PDB entry 4IWS | X-ray diffraction, 2.30 A resolution | chains A and B

== Chain A (and B) ==
Protein: PA0254
From: Pseudomonas aeruginosa
Notes: EC 4.1.1.-; chain B of this document is another copy of the same molecule, construct and numbering; everything in this record applies to it too
Reference sequence: Q9I6N5 (Q9I6N5_PSEAE); residue numbers follow UniProt; this construct covers 1-496
Chain sequence (518 residues; numbered -21 to 496; the number before each row is that of its first residue; numbers below 1 keep their minus sign (Met-21 is residue -21)):
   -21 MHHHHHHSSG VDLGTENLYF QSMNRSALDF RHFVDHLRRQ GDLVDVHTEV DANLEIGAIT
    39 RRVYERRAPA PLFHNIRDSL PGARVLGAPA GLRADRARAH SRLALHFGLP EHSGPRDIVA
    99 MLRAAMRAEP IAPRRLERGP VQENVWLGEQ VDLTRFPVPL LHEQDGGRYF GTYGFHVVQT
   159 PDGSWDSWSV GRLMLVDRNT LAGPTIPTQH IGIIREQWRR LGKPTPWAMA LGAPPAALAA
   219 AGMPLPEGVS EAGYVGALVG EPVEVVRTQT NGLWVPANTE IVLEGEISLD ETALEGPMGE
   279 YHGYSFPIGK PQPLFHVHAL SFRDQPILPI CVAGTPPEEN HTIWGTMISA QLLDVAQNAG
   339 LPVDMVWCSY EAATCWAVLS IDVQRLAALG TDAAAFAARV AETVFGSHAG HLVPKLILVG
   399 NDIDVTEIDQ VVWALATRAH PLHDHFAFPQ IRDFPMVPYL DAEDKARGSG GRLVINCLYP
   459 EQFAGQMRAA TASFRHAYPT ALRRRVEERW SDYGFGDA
Not modelled in the structure: -21 to 0, 494-496 (chain B: -21 to 1)
Construct notes: expression tag (-21 to 0)
Swiss-Prot annotation at these positions:
  - active site: Glu278 (Proton donor)
  - binding site (K(+)): Trp166, Ala218, Ala219, Met221, Glu229
  - binding site (prenylated FMN): Val168, Arg170, Gln187, His188, Glu229, His386
  - binding site (Mn(2+)): His188, Glu229
Reported in the primary citation:
  - catalytic residues: Arg170, Glu273, Glu278 (by similarity / conservation)

== Chain A / chain B interface ==
Residue-residue contacts - 196 pairs, chain A then chain B:
  Val22(A) - Tyr491(B)
  Val22(A) - Gly492(B)
  Asp23(A) - Tyr491(B)
  Val24(A) - Tyr491(B)
  Thr26(A) - Arg487(B)
  Thr26(A) - Asp490(B)  hydrogen bond (side chain-backbone)
  Glu27(A) - Arg483(B)
  Val28(A) - Tyr491(B)  hydrophobic
  Leu32(A) - Tyr476(B)
  Leu32(A) - Leu480(B)  hydrophobic
  Glu33(A) - Leu480(B)
  Glu33(A) - Arg483(B)  salt bridge
  Glu33(A) - Tyr491(B)  hydrogen bond
  Gly35(A) - Tyr476(B)  hydrogen bond (backbone-side chain)
  Ala36(A) - Phe472(B)
  Ala36(A) - Tyr476(B)
  Ala36(A) - Leu480(B)  hydrophobic
  Ala36(A) - Val484(B)  hydrophobic
  Ile37(A) - Val484(B)  hydrophobic
  Ile37(A) - Trp488(B)
  Ile37(A) - Tyr491(B)
  Ile37(A) - Phe493(B)  hydrophobic
  Arg39(A) - Ala470(B)
  Arg39(A) - Ser471(B)
  Arg39(A) - Phe472(B)
  Arg39(A) - Tyr476(B)
  Arg40(A) - Phe472(B)
  Arg40(A) - Val484(B)
  Arg40(A) - Glu485(B)
  Arg40(A) - Trp488(B)
  Val41(A) - Trp488(B)  hydrophobic
  Val41(A) - Phe493(B)  hydrophobic
  Glu43(A) - Ser471(B)
  Glu43(A) - Phe472(B)  hydrogen bond (side chain-backbone)
  Arg44(A) - Ala496(B)
  Ala46(A) - Phe493(B)  hydrophobic
  Ala46(A) - Ala496(B)  hydrophobic
  Pro47(A) - Phe493(B)
  Pro49(A) - Phe493(B)  hydrophobic
  Leu139(A) - Tyr476(B)  hydrogen bond (backbone-side chain)
  His140(A) - Ala470(B)
  His140(A) - Tyr476(B)
  Glu141(A) - Ala475(B)  hydrogen bond (backbone-backbone)
  Glu141(A) - Pro477(B)
  Gln142(A) - Ala468(B)
  Gln142(A) - His474(B)  hydrogen bond (side chain-backbone)
  His280(A) - Trp411(B)  hydrogen bond (backbone-side chain)
  His280(A) - Thr415(B)
  Gly281(A) - Trp411(B)
  Gly281(A) - Thr469(B)
  Gly281(A) - Ala470(B)  hydrogen bond (backbone-backbone)
  Tyr282(A) - Trp411(B)
  Tyr282(A) - Thr415(B)  hydrogen bond
  Tyr282(A) - Arg416(B)  hydrogen bond
  Tyr282(A) - Tyr457(B)
  Tyr282(A) - Ala467(B)  hydrophobic
  Tyr282(A) - Ala468(B)
  Ser283(A) - Ala467(B)
  Ser283(A) - Ala468(B)  hydrogen bond (backbone-backbone)
  Ser283(A) - Ala470(B)
  Phe284(A) - Arg466(B)
  Phe284(A) - Ala467(B)  hydrophobic
  Pro285(A) - Arg466(B)
  Val310(A) - Tyr476(B)
  Ala311(A) - Ala470(B)
  Gly312(A) - Ala470(B)
  Thr313(A) - Trp411(B)
  Thr313(A) - Ala470(B)  hydrogen bond (backbone-backbone)
  Thr313(A) - Ser471(B)
  Pro314(A) - Trp411(B)
  Glu349(A) - Asp407(B)
  Glu349(A) - Val410(B)
  Glu349(A) - Trp411(B)
  Ala350(A) - Val410(B)
  Ala350(A) - Ala414(B)  hydrophobic
  Cys353(A) - Ala414(B)
  Cys353(A) - Thr415(B)
  Trp354(A) - Val410(B)  hydrophobic
  Trp354(A) - Ala414(B)  hydrophobic
  Lys393(A) - Leu413(B)  hydrogen bond (side chain-backbone)
  Lys393(A) - Ala414(B)  hydrogen bond (side chain-backbone)
  Lys393(A) - Ala417(B)  hydrogen bond (side chain-backbone)
  Ile406(A) - Asp407(B)
  Ile406(A) - Val410(B)  hydrophobic
  Asp407(A) - Glu349(B)
  Asp407(A) - Ile406(B)
  Val410(A) - Glu349(B)
  Val410(A) - Trp354(B)  hydrophobic
  Val410(A) - Ile406(B)  hydrophobic
  Val410(A) - Val410(B)  hydrophobic
  Trp411(A) - His280(B)  hydrogen bond (side chain-backbone)
  Trp411(A) - Gly281(B)
  Trp411(A) - Tyr282(B)
  Trp411(A) - Thr313(B)
  Trp411(A) - Glu349(B)
  Leu413(A) - Lys393(B)  hydrogen bond (backbone-side chain)
  Ala414(A) - Ala350(B)
  Ala414(A) - Cys353(B)
  Ala414(A) - Lys393(B)  hydrogen bond (backbone-side chain)
  Ala414(A) - Tyr437(B)
  Thr415(A) - His280(B)
  Thr415(A) - Tyr282(B)  hydrogen bond
  Thr415(A) - Pro436(B)
  Thr415(A) - Tyr437(B)
  Arg416(A) - Tyr282(B)  hydrogen bond
  Ala417(A) - Lys393(B)  hydrogen bond (backbone-side chain)
  His418(A) - Tyr437(B)
  His418(A) - Asp442(B)  salt bridge
  His418(A) - Gly448(B)
  Pro419(A) - His423(B)  hydrogen bond (backbone-side chain)
  Pro419(A) - Tyr437(B)
  Pro419(A) - Gly449(B)
  Pro419(A) - Leu451(B)  hydrophobic
  Leu420(A) - Ala425(B)  hydrophobic
  Leu420(A) - Pro427(B)  hydrophobic
  Leu420(A) - Arg445(B)
  Leu420(A) - Gly448(B)
  His421(A) - Asp439(B)  salt bridge
  His423(A) - Pro419(B)  hydrogen bond (side chain-backbone)
  His423(A) - His423(B)
  Pro436(A) - Thr415(B)
  Pro436(A) - Tyr457(B)
  Pro436(A) - Arg466(B)  hydrogen bond (backbone-side chain)
  Tyr437(A) - Ala414(B)
  Tyr437(A) - Thr415(B)
  Tyr437(A) - Arg416(B)
  Tyr437(A) - His418(B)
  Tyr437(A) - Pro419(B)
  Tyr437(A) - Tyr457(B)  hydrophobic
  Tyr437(A) - Arg466(B)
  Leu438(A) - Arg466(B)  hydrogen bond (backbone-side chain)
  Asp439(A) - His421(B)  salt bridge
  Asp442(A) - His418(B)  salt bridge
  Gly448(A) - His418(B)
  Gly448(A) - Leu420(B)
  Gly449(A) - Pro419(B)
  Leu451(A) - Pro419(B)  hydrophobic
  Tyr457(A) - Tyr282(B)
  Tyr457(A) - Pro436(B)
  Tyr457(A) - Tyr437(B)  hydrophobic
  Arg466(A) - Phe284(B)
  Arg466(A) - Pro285(B)
  Arg466(A) - Pro436(B)  hydrogen bond (side chain-backbone)
  Arg466(A) - Tyr437(B)
  Arg466(A) - Leu438(B)  hydrogen bond (side chain-backbone)
  Ala467(A) - Tyr282(B)  hydrophobic
  Ala467(A) - Ser283(B)
  Ala467(A) - Phe284(B)  hydrophobic
  Ala468(A) - Gln142(B)
  Ala468(A) - Tyr282(B)
  Ala468(A) - Ser283(B)  hydrogen bond (backbone-backbone)
  Thr469(A) - Gly281(B)
  Thr469(A) - Thr313(B)
  Ala470(A) - His140(B)
  Ala470(A) - Gly281(B)  hydrogen bond (backbone-backbone)
  Ala470(A) - Ser283(B)
  Ala470(A) - Ala311(B)
  Ala470(A) - Gly312(B)
  Ala470(A) - Thr313(B)  hydrogen bond (backbone-backbone)
  Ser471(A) - Glu43(B)
  Ser471(A) - Thr313(B)
  Phe472(A) - Ala36(B)
  Phe472(A) - Arg40(B)
  Phe472(A) - Glu43(B)  hydrogen bond (backbone-side chain)
  His474(A) - Gln142(B)  hydrogen bond (backbone-side chain)
  Ala475(A) - His140(B)
  Ala475(A) - Glu141(B)  hydrogen bond (backbone-backbone)
  Ala475(A) - Gln142(B)
  Tyr476(A) - Leu32(B)
  Tyr476(A) - Gly35(B)
  Tyr476(A) - Ala36(B)
  Tyr476(A) - Arg39(B)
  Tyr476(A) - Leu139(B)  hydrogen bond (side chain-backbone)
  Tyr476(A) - His140(B)
  Tyr476(A) - Glu141(B)
  Tyr476(A) - Val310(B)
  Pro477(A) - Glu141(B)
  Leu480(A) - Leu32(B)  hydrophobic
  Leu480(A) - Glu33(B)
  Leu480(A) - Ala36(B)  hydrophobic
  Arg483(A) - Glu33(B)  salt bridge
  Val484(A) - Ala36(B)  hydrophobic
  Val484(A) - Ile37(B)  hydrophobic
  Glu485(A) - Arg40(B)
  Trp488(A) - Arg40(B)
  Trp488(A) - Arg44(B)
  Asp490(A) - Thr26(B)  hydrogen bond (backbone-side chain)
  Tyr491(A) - Val22(B)
  Tyr491(A) - Asp23(B)
  Tyr491(A) - Val24(B)
  Tyr491(A) - Glu33(B)  hydrogen bond
  Tyr491(A) - Ile37(B)
  Gly492(A) - Val22(B)
  Phe493(A) - Val22(B)  hydrophobic
  Phe493(A) - Val41(B)  hydrophobic
  Phe493(A) - Pro47(B)
Interface residues without a listed pair, chain A (92 interface residues in all): His25, Arg45, Ala72, Gly277, Ala351, Ala425, Pro427, Arg445, Arg450, Met465
Interface residues without a listed pair, chain B (91 interface residues in all): His25, Val28, Ala46, Pro49, Gly277, Pro314, Ala351, Arg450, Asp495

== Summary ==
The interface between chain A and chain B involves 92 residues on one side and 91 on the other; the contacts
include 37 hydrogen bonds and 6 salt bridges. Polar pairs include Glu33(A)-Arg483(B), His418(A)-Asp442(B) and
His421(A)-Asp439(B). The paper reports catalytic residues Arg170(A), Glu273(A) and Glu278(A).
Both chains are PA0254 (Pseudomonas aeruginosa). Entry 4IWS (Putative Aromatic Acid Decarboxylase) was
determined by X-ray diffraction, deposited together with 4IP2.
